Entry 3V5Y (X-ray diffraction, 2.10 A resolution); this record covers chain A.

# Chain A
Name: F-box/LRR-repeat protein 5
Organism: Homo sapiens
Notes: fragment: Hemerythrin domain
Reference sequence: Q9UKA1 (FBXL5_HUMAN); numbering as in UniProt (aligned over 1-161)
Chain sequence (161 residues; numbered 1 to 161; the number before each row is that of its first residue):
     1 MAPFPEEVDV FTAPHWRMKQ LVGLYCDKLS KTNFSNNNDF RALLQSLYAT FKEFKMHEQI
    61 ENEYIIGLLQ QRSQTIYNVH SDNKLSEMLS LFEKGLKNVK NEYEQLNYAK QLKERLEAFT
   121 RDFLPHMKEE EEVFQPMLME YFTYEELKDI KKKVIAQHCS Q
Not modelled in the structure: 1-4, 81-82, 160-161
Ion coordination: mu-oxo-diiron Fe: H15, H57, E58, E61, H80, H126, E130
Small-molecule neighbours: mu-oxo-diiron (FEO): F11, H15, H57, E58, E61, H80, F123, H126, M127, E130
What the authors report for this chain:
  - binding site for mu-oxo-diiron: F123, M127
  - mutagenesis - E58A, E58D, E58H, E58Q, N62A, E131A, H158A: decreased stability
  - mutagenesis - Y77DEL/N78DEL/V79DEL/H80DEL/S81DEL: increased stability

# Overview
Ligands of chain A: mu-oxo-diiron. H15, H57, E58, E61, H80 and H126 coordinate a mu-oxo-diiron Fe ion. From
the paper: a binding site for mu-oxo-diiron at F123 and M127; E58A, E58D and E58H, among others, reduce
stability; 8 substitutions were tested in all.
Chain A is F-box/LRR-repeat protein 5 (Homo sapiens); the structure, Structure of FBXL5 hemerythrin domain,
P2(1) cell, was determined by X-ray diffraction (same publication as 3V5X and 3V5Z).
